Entry 5IOI (X-ray diffraction, 2.40 A resolution); this record covers chain A.

[Chain A]
Molecule: Neuronal migration protein doublecortin
From: Homo sapiens
Notes: fragment: n-terminal domain, residues 133-231
UniProt: O43602 (DCX_HUMAN); residue numbers follow UniProt; this construct covers 133-231
Sequence (107 residues; row label = number of the first residue in the row):
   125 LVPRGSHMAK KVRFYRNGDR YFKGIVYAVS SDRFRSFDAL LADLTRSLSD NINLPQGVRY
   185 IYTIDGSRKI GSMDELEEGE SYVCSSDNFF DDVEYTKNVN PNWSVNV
Sequence notes: expression tag (125-132); engineered mutation Asp215 (Lys in O43602), Asp216 (Lys in O43602)
What the authors report for this chain:
  - interface residues: Lys135, Val136, Arg137, Gly203, Glu204, Ser205, Trp227

[Overview]
From the paper: interface residues Lys135, Val136 and Arg137 among others.
Chain A is Neuronal migration protein doublecortin (Homo sapiens); the structure, X-ray structure of the
N-terminal domain of human doublecortin, was determined by X-ray diffraction together with 5IKC, 5IN7 and 5IO9
from the same study.
